6C6U - chains I and J of the 9 polymer chains in the assembly; structure by electron microscopy, 3.70 A resolution.

# Chain I
Name: DNA-directed RNA polymerase subunit beta
From: Escherichia coli (strain K12)
Notes: EC 2.7.7.6
Reference sequence: P0A8V2 (RPOB_ECOLI); numbering as in UniProt (aligned over 1-1342)
Chain sequence (1342 residues; numbered 1 to 1342; the number before each row is that of its first residue):
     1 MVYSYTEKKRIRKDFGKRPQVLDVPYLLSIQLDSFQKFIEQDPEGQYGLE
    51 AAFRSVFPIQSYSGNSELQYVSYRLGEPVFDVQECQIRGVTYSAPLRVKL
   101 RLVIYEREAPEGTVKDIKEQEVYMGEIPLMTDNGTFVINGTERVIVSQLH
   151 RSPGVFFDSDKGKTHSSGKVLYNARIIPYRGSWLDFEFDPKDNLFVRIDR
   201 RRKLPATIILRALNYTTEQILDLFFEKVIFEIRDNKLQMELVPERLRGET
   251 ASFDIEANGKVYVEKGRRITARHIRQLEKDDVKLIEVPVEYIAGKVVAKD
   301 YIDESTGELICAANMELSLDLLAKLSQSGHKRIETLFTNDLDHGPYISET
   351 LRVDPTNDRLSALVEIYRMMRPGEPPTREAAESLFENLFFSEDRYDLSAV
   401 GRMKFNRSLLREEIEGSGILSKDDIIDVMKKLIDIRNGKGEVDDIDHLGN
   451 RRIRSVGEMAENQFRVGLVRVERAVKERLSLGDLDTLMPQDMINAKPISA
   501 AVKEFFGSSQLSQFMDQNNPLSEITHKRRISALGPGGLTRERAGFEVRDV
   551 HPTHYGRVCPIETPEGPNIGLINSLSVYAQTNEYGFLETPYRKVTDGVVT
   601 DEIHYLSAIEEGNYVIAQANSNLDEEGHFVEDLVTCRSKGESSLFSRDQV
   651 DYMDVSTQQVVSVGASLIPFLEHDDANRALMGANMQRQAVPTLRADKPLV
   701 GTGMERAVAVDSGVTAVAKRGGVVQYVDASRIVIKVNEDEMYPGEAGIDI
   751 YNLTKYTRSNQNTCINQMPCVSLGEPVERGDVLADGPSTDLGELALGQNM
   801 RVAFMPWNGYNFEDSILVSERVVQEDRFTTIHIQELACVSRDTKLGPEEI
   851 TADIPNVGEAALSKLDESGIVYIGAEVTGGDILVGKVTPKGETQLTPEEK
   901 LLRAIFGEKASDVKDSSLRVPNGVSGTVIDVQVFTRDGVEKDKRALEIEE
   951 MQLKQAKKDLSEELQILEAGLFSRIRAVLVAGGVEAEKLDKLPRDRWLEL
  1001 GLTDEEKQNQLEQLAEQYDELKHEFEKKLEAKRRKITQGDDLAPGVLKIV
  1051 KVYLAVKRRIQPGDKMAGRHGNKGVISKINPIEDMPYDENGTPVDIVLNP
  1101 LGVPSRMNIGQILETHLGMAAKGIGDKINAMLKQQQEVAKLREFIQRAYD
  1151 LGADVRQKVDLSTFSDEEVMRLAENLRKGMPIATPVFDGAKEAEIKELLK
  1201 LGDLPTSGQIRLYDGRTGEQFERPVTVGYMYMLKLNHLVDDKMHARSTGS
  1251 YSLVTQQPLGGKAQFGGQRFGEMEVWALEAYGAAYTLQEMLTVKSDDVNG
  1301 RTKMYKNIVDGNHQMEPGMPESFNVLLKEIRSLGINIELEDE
Not modelled in the structure: 1, 890-912, 1342
UniProt features mapped onto this chain:
  - modified residue (N6-acetyllysine): Lys1022, Lys1200
  - mutagenesis: Ile561 (I561S: Resistant to antibiotics salinamide A and B), Ile569 (I569S: Resistant to antibiotics salinamide A and B), Ala665 (A665E: Resistant to antibiotics salinamide A and B), Asp675 (D675A/G: Resistant to antibiotics salinamide A and B), Asn677 (N677H/K: Resistant to antibiotics salinamide A and B), Leu680 (L680M: Resistant to antibiotics salinamide A and B), Glu813 (E813K: Disrupts the enzyme's active center)

# Chain J
Name: DNA-directed RNA polymerase beta'
From: Escherichia coli (strain K12)
Reference sequence: P0A8T7 (RPOC_ECOLI); residue numbers follow UniProt; this construct covers 1-1407
Chain sequence (1407 residues; row label = number of the first residue in the row):
     1 MKDLLKFLKAQTKTEEFDAIKIALASPDMIRSWSFGEVKKPETINYRTFK
    51 PERDGLFCARIFGPVKDYECLCGKYKRLKHRGVICEKCGVEVTQTKVRRE
   101 RMGHIELASPTAHIWFLKSLPSRIGLLLDMPLRDIERVLYFESYVVIEGG
   151 MTNLERQQILTEEQYLDALEEFGDEFDAKMGAEAIQALLKSMDLEQECEQ
   201 LREELNETNSETKRKKLTKRIKLLEAFVQSGNKPEWMILTVLPVLPPDLR
   251 PLVPLDGGRFATSDLNDLYRRVINRNNRLKRLLDLAAPDIIVRNEKRMLQ
   301 EAVDALLDNGRRGRAITGSNKRPLKSLADMIKGKQGRFRQNLLGKRVDYS
   351 GRSVITVGPYLRLHQCGLPKKMALELFKPFIYGKLELRGLATTIKAAKKM
   401 VEREEAVVWDILDEVIREHPVLLNRAPTLHRLGIQAFEPVLIEGKAIQLH
   451 PLVCAAYNADFDGDQMAVHVPLTLEAQLEARALMMSTNNILSPANGEPII
   501 VPSQDVVLGLYYMTRDCVNAKGEGMVLTGPKEAERLYRSGLASLHARVKV
   551 RITEYEKDANGELVAKTSLKDTTVGRAILWMIVPKGLPYSIVNQALGKKA
   601 ISKMLNTCYRILGLKPTVIFADQIMYTGFAYAARSGASVGIDDMVIPEKK
   651 HEIISEAEAEVAEIQEQFQSGLVTAGERYNKVIDIWAAANDRVSKAMMDN
   701 LQTETVINRDGQEEKQVSFNSIYMMADSGARGSAAQIRQLAGMRGLMAKP
   751 DGSIIETPITANFREGLNVLQYFISTHGARKGLADTALKTANSGYLTRRL
   801 VDVAQDLVVTEDDCGTHEGIMMTPVIEGGDVKEPLRDRVLGRVTAEDVLK
   851 PGTADILVPRNTLLHEQWCDLLEENSVDAVKVRSVVSCDTDFGVCAHCYG
   901 RDLARGHIINKGEAIGVIAAQSIGEPGTQLTMRTFHIGGAASRAAAESSI
   951 QVKNKGSIKLSNVKSVVNSSGKLVITSRNTELKLIDEFGRTKESYKVPYG
  1001 AVLAKGDGEQVAGGETVANWDPHTMPVITEVSGFVRFTDMIDGQTITRQT
  1051 DELTGLSSLVVLDSAERTAGGKDLRPALKIVDAQGNDVLIPGTDMPAQYF
  1101 LPGKAIVQLEDGVQISSGDTLARIPQESGGTKDITGGLPRVADLFEARRP
  1151 KEPAILAEISGIVSFGKETKGKRRLVITPVDGSDPYEEMIPKWRQLNVFE
  1201 GERVERGDVISDGPEAPHDILRLRGVHAVTRYIVNEVQDVYRLQGVKIND
  1251 KHIEVIVRQMLRKATIVNAGSSDFLEGEQVEYSRVKIANRELEANGKVGA
  1301 TYSRDLLGITKASLATESFISAASFQETTRVLTEAAVAGKRDELRGLKEN
  1351 VIVGRLIPAGTGYAYHQDRMRRRAAGEAPAAPQVTAEDASASLAELLNAG
  1401 LGGSDNE
Not modelled in the structure: 1-14, 934-947, 1127-1134, 1374-1407
Metal / ion sites: Zn2+ site 1: Cys70, Cys72, Cys85; Mg2+: Asp460, Asp464 (shared with 1 residue of chain R); Zn2+ site 2: Cys814, Cys888, Cys895, Cys898
UniProt features mapped onto this chain:
  - binding site (Zn(2+)): Cys70, Cys72, Cys85, Cys88, Cys814, Cys888, Cys895, Cys898
  - binding site (Mg(2+)): Asp460, Asp462, Asp464
  - modified residue: Lys983 (N6-acetyllysine)
  - mutagenesis: Gln504 (Q504P: Resistant to antibiotics salinamide A and B), Asn690 (N690D: Resistant to antibiotics salinamide A and B), Met697 (M697V: Resistant to antibiotics salinamide A and B), Ala735 (A735T: Resistant to antibiotics salinamide A and B), Arg738 (R738C/H/P/S: Resistant to antibiotics salinamide A and B), Ala748 (A748E: Resistant to antibiotics salinamide A and B), Pro758 (P758S/T: Resistant to antibiotics salinamide A and B), Phe763 (F763C: Resistant to antibiotics salinamide A and B), Ser775 (S775A: Resistant to antibiotics salinamide A and B), Ala779 (A779T/V: Resistant to antibiotics salinamide A and B), Arg780 (R780C: Resistant to antibiotics salinamide A and B), Gly782 (G782A/C: Resistant to antibiotics salinamide A and B), 1 further mutagenesis entry in UniProt

# How chain I and chain J interact
Residue-residue contacts (332):
  Ser166(I) - Lys1151(J)
  Arg267(I) - Glu1052(J)  salt bridge
  Phe545(I) - Leu788(J)  hydrophobic
  Phe545(I) - Met932(J)  hydrophobic
  Arg548(I) - Arg780(J)
  Asp549(I) - Pro750(J)
  Val550(I) - Pro750(J)
  Val550(I) - Phe773(J)  hydrophobic
  Val550(I) - His777(J)  hydrogen bond (backbone-side chain)
  His551(I) - Phe773(J)
  Tyr555(I) - Val769(J)
  Tyr555(I) - Leu770(J)
  Cys559(I) - Arg780(J)
  Pro560(I) - Phe773(J)  hydrophobic
  Pro560(I) - Thr776(J)
  Pro560(I) - Arg780(J)  hydrogen bond (backbone-side chain)
  Ile561(I) - Tyr772(J)
  Ile561(I) - Thr776(J)
  Thr563(I) - Arg780(J)
  Gly566(I) - Ala787(J)
  Ile569(I) - Leu783(J)  hydrophobic
  Asn573(I) - Arg780(J)
  Gln618(I) - Asn768(J)
  Gln618(I) - Val769(J)
  Gln618(I) - Leu770(J)
  Asn620(I) - Asn768(J)
  Leu633(I) - Glu658(J)
  Glu641(I) - Lys749(J)  salt bridge
  Ser642(I) - Leu770(J)
  Leu644(I) - Thr757(J)
  Thr657(I) - Val769(J)
  Val660(I) - Val769(J)  hydrophobic
  Val660(I) - Phe773(J)  hydrophobic
  Glu672(I) - Gly766(J)
  Glu672(I) - Leu767(J)
  His673(I) - Phe763(J)  hydrogen bond (side chain-backbone)
  His673(I) - Arg764(J)
  His673(I) - Glu765(J)  hydrogen bond (side chain-backbone)
  His673(I) - Gly766(J)
  Asp674(I) - Phe763(J)
  Asp674(I) - Tyr772(J)
  Asp675(I) - Arg744(J)  salt bridge
  Asp675(I) - Phe763(J)
  Ala676(I) - Tyr772(J)
  Ala676(I) - Ala779(J)  hydrophobic
  Asn677(I) - Ala779(J)
  Asn677(I) - Leu783(J)
  Ala679(I) - Tyr772(J)
  Leu680(I) - Leu783(J)  hydrophobic
  Phe804(I) - Ser638(J)  hydrogen bond (backbone-side chain)
  Met805(I) - Ala633(J)
  Pro806(I) - Asp505(J)
  Pro806(I) - Ala632(J)
  Pro806(I) - Ala633(J)
  Pro806(I) - Ala637(J)
  Asn808(I) - Pro359(J)
  Asn808(I) - Phe629(J)
  Asn808(I) - Ala633(J)
  Gly809(I) - Val357(J)
  Gly809(I) - Pro359(J)
  Gly809(I) - Phe629(J)
  Tyr810(I) - Pro359(J)
  Tyr810(I) - Tyr360(J)
  Asn811(I) - Asp505(J)
  Phe812(I) - Val357(J)  hydrophobic
  Phe812(I) - Pro451(J)  hydrophobic
  Phe812(I) - Ser503(J)
  Phe812(I) - Gln504(J)  hydrogen bond (backbone-side chain)
  Phe812(I) - Asp505(J)
  Phe812(I) - Phe629(J)  hydrophobic
  Glu813(I) - Asp460(J)
  Glu813(I) - Phe461(J)
  Glu813(I) - Gln504(J)  hydrogen bond (backbone-side chain)
  Asp814(I) - Asp460(J)
  Asp814(I) - Asp462(J)
  Ser815(I) - Val357(J)
  Ser815(I) - Phe461(J)
  Arg841(I) - Asp256(J)
  Lys844(I) - Arg47(J)
  Pro1044(I) - Gly257(J)
  Gln1061(I) - Lys445(J)
  Pro1062(I) - Ala446(J)
  Gly1063(I) - Val354(J)
  Lys1065(I) - Asp462(J)  hydrogen bond (side chain-backbone)
  Lys1065(I) - Gly463(J)
  Lys1073(I) - Asp462(J)
  Gly1074(I) - Phe461(J)
  Val1075(I) - Val354(J)  hydrophobic
  Val1075(I) - Ile355(J)
  Val1075(I) - Phe461(J)  hydrogen bond (backbone-backbone)
  Val1075(I) - Gly463(J)
  Ser1077(I) - Thr356(J)
  Asn1099(I) - Gln504(J)
  Asn1099(I) - Asp505(J)
  Pro1100(I) - Ala637(J)
  Leu1101(I) - Gln504(J)
  Leu1101(I) - Asp505(J)
  Leu1101(I) - Leu508(J)  hydrophobic
  Leu1101(I) - Met725(J)  hydrophobic
  Leu1101(I) - Ala730(J)  hydrophobic
  Leu1101(I) - Arg731(J)
  Val1103(I) - Val639(J)  hydrophobic
  Pro1104(I) - Ile722(J)  hydrophobic
  Pro1104(I) - Met725(J)  hydrophobic
  Pro1104(I) - Gln736(J)
  Ser1105(I) - Arg731(J)  hydrogen bond
  Ser1105(I) - Gln736(J)
  Arg1106(I) - Asp460(J)  salt bridge
  Arg1106(I) - Arg731(J)
  Met1107(I) - Gln739(J)
  Met1107(I) - Leu740(J)  hydrophobic
  Ile1109(I) - Met644(J)  hydrophobic
  Ile1109(I) - Phe763(J)
  Ile1112(I) - Val639(J)  hydrophobic
  Ile1112(I) - Gly640(J)
  Leu1113(I) - Ile641(J)  hydrophobic
  His1116(I) - Ile641(J)
  Phe1187(I) - Val769(J)  hydrophobic
  Phe1187(I) - Tyr772(J)  hydrophobic
  Glu1192(I) - Arg764(J)  salt bridge
  Lys1196(I) - Asp642(J)  salt bridge
  Ser1207(I) - Asp642(J)  hydrogen bond
  Gln1209(I) - Gly640(J)
  Gln1209(I) - Asp643(J)
  Glu1219(I) - Arg634(J)  salt bridge
  Phe1221(I) - Ala633(J)
  Glu1222(I) - Tyr512(J)  hydrogen bond
  Glu1222(I) - Arg634(J)
  Glu1222(I) - Ser635(J)
  Arg1223(I) - Gly636(J)
  Arg1223(I) - Ala637(J)
  Arg1223(I) - Phe719(J)
  Arg1223(I) - Ser721(J)  hydrogen bond
  Arg1223(I) - Met724(J)
  Val1225(I) - Gly636(J)
  Val1225(I) - Ser638(J)
  Thr1226(I) - Ser638(J)  hydrogen bond (backbone-side chain)
  Thr1226(I) - Val639(J)  hydrogen bond (side chain-backbone)
  Thr1226(I) - Gly640(J)
  Val1239(I) - Val354(J)  hydrophobic
  Val1239(I) - Lys445(J)
  Asp1240(I) - Lys445(J)  salt bridge
  Lys1242(I) - Arg352(J)
  Lys1242(I) - Gln465(J)
  Met1243(I) - Arg352(J)
  Met1243(I) - Ser353(J)
  Met1243(I) - Met372(J)  hydrophobic
  Met1243(I) - Lys445(J)
  His1244(I) - Gly351(J)
  His1244(I) - Arg352(J)  hydrogen bond (backbone-backbone)
  Ala1245(I) - Ser350(J)
  Ala1245(I) - Gly351(J)
  Ala1245(I) - Glu375(J)
  Arg1246(I) - Asp348(J)  salt bridge
  Arg1246(I) - Tyr349(J)  hydrogen bond (backbone-backbone)
  Arg1246(I) - Ser350(J)  hydrogen bond (backbone-backbone)
  Ser1247(I) - Asp348(J)
  Ser1247(I) - Tyr349(J)  hydrogen bond (backbone-backbone)
  Ser1247(I) - Glu375(J)  hydrogen bond (backbone-backbone)
  Ser1247(I) - Lys378(J)
  Thr1248(I) - Tyr349(J)
  Tyr1251(I) - Asp348(J)  hydrogen bond
  Leu1253(I) - Arg99(J)  hydrogen bond (backbone-side chain)
  Leu1253(I) - Pro251(J)  hydrophobic
  Val1254(I) - Arg99(J)  hydrogen bond (backbone-side chain)
  Val1254(I) - Leu249(J)
  Val1254(I) - Arg337(J)
  Thr1255(I) - Arg99(J)
  Thr1255(I) - Arg337(J)
  Thr1255(I) - Asn341(J)
  Gln1256(I) - Arg99(J)
  Gln1257(I) - Asn341(J)  hydrogen bond (side chain-backbone)
  Gln1257(I) - Lys345(J)
  Pro1258(I) - Arg346(J)
  Pro1258(I) - Asp348(J)
  Leu1259(I) - Arg346(J)
  Gly1260(I) - Arg346(J)
  Phe1265(I) - Glu375(J)
  Gly1267(I) - Arg346(J)
  Gly1267(I) - Val347(J)
  Gly1267(I) - Ser350(J)
  Gln1268(I) - Val347(J)
  Gln1268(I) - Ser350(J)  hydrogen bond (backbone-side chain)
  Gln1268(I) - Gly351(J)
  Gln1268(I) - Arg352(J)
  Arg1269(I) - Arg339(J)  hydrogen bond (side chain-backbone)
  Arg1269(I) - Gln340(J)  hydrogen bond (side chain-backbone)
  Arg1269(I) - Gly344(J)  hydrogen bond (side chain-backbone)
  Arg1269(I) - Lys345(J)
  Phe1270(I) - Gly344(J)
  Phe1270(I) - Lys345(J)  hydrogen bond (backbone-backbone)
  Phe1270(I) - Val347(J)  hydrophobic
  Phe1270(I) - His469(J)
  Glu1272(I) - Leu343(J)
  Glu1272(I) - Arg798(J)  salt bridge
  Met1273(I) - Thr428(J)
  Glu1274(I) - Asn424(J)  hydrogen bond
  Glu1274(I) - Ala426(J)
  Glu1274(I) - Thr428(J)  hydrogen bond
  Glu1274(I) - Ile434(J)
  Val1275(I) - Leu343(J)
  Val1275(I) - Val1351(J)  hydrophobic
  Trp1276(I) - Arg798(J)
  Trp1276(I) - Val801(J)  hydrophobic
  Trp1276(I) - Val917(J)
  Trp1276(I) - Gln921(J)  hydrogen bond (backbone-side chain)
  Ala1277(I) - Thr428(J)
  Ala1277(I) - Ile434(J)  hydrophobic
  Ala1277(I) - Gln921(J)
  Leu1278(I) - Met484(J)  hydrophobic
  Glu1279(I) - Ala914(J)
  Glu1279(I) - Val917(J)
  Glu1279(I) - Leu1347(J)
  Glu1279(I) - Val1351(J)
  Glu1279(I) - Ile1357(J)
  Ala1280(I) - Arg431(J)  hydrogen bond (backbone-side chain)
  Ala1280(I) - Ile918(J)
  Ala1280(I) - Gln921(J)
  Tyr1281(I) - Arg431(J)  hydrogen bond (side chain-backbone)
  Tyr1281(I) - Leu432(J)
  Tyr1281(I) - Ile434(J)  hydrogen bond (side chain-backbone)
  Tyr1281(I) - Leu483(J)
  Tyr1281(I) - Met484(J)  hydrophobic
  Tyr1281(I) - Asn489(J)  hydrogen bond
  Gly1282(I) - Glu479(J)
  Gly1282(I) - Leu483(J)
  Gly1282(I) - Gly1360(J)
  Gly1282(I) - Thr1361(J)  hydrogen bond (backbone-backbone)
  Ala1283(I) - Glu479(J)
  Ala1283(I) - Leu483(J)
  Ala1283(I) - Met484(J)  hydrophobic
  Ala1284(I) - Glu479(J)  hydrogen bond (backbone-side chain)
  Ala1284(I) - Leu1356(J)
  Ala1284(I) - Thr1361(J)
  Ala1284(I) - Gly1362(J)
  Tyr1285(I) - Glu475(J)
  Tyr1285(I) - Glu479(J)  hydrogen bond (backbone-side chain)
  Tyr1285(I) - Leu1356(J)  hydrophobic
  Tyr1285(I) - Thr1361(J)
  Thr1286(I) - Ala476(J)
  Thr1286(I) - Glu479(J)  hydrogen bond (backbone-side chain)
  Leu1287(I) - Val1351(J)  hydrophobic
  Leu1287(I) - Ile1357(J)  hydrophobic
  Gln1288(I) - Leu1356(J)
  Glu1289(I) - Pro471(J)
  Glu1289(I) - Leu472(J)  hydrogen bond (side chain-backbone)
  Glu1289(I) - Thr473(J)  hydrogen bond (side chain-backbone)
  Glu1289(I) - Ala476(J)
  Met1290(I) - Val347(J)
  Leu1291(I) - Lys345(J)  hydrogen bond (backbone-side chain)
  Leu1291(I) - Val1351(J)
  Thr1292(I) - Gly1354(J)
  Lys1294(I) - Val347(J)
  Lys1294(I) - Asp348(J)  hydrogen bond (backbone-backbone)
  Lys1294(I) - Val470(J)  hydrogen bond (side chain-backbone)
  Lys1294(I) - Leu472(J)
  Ser1295(I) - Lys345(J)
  Ser1295(I) - Arg346(J)  hydrogen bond (side chain-backbone)
  Asp1296(I) - Lys345(J)  salt bridge
  Val1298(I) - Lys96(J)
  Met1304(I) - Leu472(J)  hydrophobic
  Tyr1305(I) - Tyr349(J)
  Tyr1305(I) - Pro379(J)  hydrophobic
  Tyr1305(I) - Tyr382(J)
  Ile1308(I) - Pro379(J)  hydrophobic
  Val1309(I) - Pro379(J)
  Val1309(I) - Gly383(J)
  Val1309(I) - Glu386(J)
  His1313(I) - Phe380(J)
  His1313(I) - Leu472(J)  hydrogen bond (side chain-backbone)
  His1313(I) - Thr473(J)
  His1313(I) - Leu474(J)
  Gln1314(I) - Thr473(J)
  Gly1318(I) - Gly1354(J)
  Met1319(I) - Phe17(J)  hydrophobic
  Pro1320(I) - Lys345(J)
  Pro1320(I) - Val1353(J)
  Pro1320(I) - Gly1354(J)
  Glu1321(I) - Arg99(J)  salt bridge
  Ser1322(I) - Asn341(J)
  Ser1322(I) - Leu342(J)
  Phe1323(I) - Ile20(J)  hydrophobic
  Phe1323(I) - Leu342(J)  hydrophobic
  Phe1323(I) - Ile1352(J)  hydrophobic
  Val1325(I) - Arg99(J)
  Val1325(I) - Leu249(J)  hydrophobic
  Val1325(I) - Arg337(J)
  Leu1326(I) - Phe338(J)  hydrophobic
  Leu1326(I) - Leu342(J)  hydrophobic
  Lys1328(I) - Glu100(J)
  Lys1328(I) - Leu245(J)
  Lys1328(I) - Leu249(J)
  Glu1329(I) - Met330(J)
  Glu1329(I) - Ile331(J)
  Glu1329(I) - Arg337(J)  salt bridge
  Ile1330(I) - Ile331(J)  hydrophobic
  Ile1330(I) - Leu1332(J)  hydrophobic
  Arg1331(I) - Trp33(J)
  Ser1332(I) - Met102(J)
  Ser1332(I) - Pro243(J)
  Ser1332(I) - Leu245(J)
  Ser1332(I) - Leu327(J)
  Leu1333(I) - Trp115(J)  hydrophobic
  Leu1333(I) - Pro243(J)
  Leu1333(I) - Leu307(J)  hydrophobic
  Leu1333(I) - Leu327(J)  hydrophobic
  Gly1334(I) - Leu24(J)
  Gly1334(I) - Ala25(J)  hydrogen bond (backbone-backbone)
  Gly1334(I) - His113(J)
  Ile1335(I) - Ile22(J)  hydrophobic
  Ile1335(I) - Ala23(J)
  Ile1335(I) - Trp33(J)
  Ile1335(I) - Phe116(J)  hydrophobic
  Ile1335(I) - Ala1336(J)  hydrophobic
  Asn1336(I) - Lys21(J)
  Asn1336(I) - Ile22(J)
  Asn1336(I) - Ala23(J)  hydrogen bond (backbone-backbone)
  Asn1336(I) - Leu24(J)
  Asn1336(I) - Ala25(J)
  Asn1336(I) - Met29(J)
  Asn1336(I) - Trp33(J)
  Ile1337(I) - Ile20(J)  hydrophobic
  Ile1337(I) - Lys21(J)
  Glu1338(I) - Ile20(J)
  Glu1338(I) - Lys21(J)  hydrogen bond (backbone-backbone)
  Leu1339(I) - Phe17(J)  hydrophobic
  Leu1339(I) - Ala19(J)
  Leu1339(I) - Ile20(J)  hydrophobic
  Glu1340(I) - Phe17(J)
  Glu1340(I) - Ala19(J)  hydrogen bond (backbone-backbone)
  Glu1340(I) - Lys21(J)
  Asp1341(I) - Asp18(J)
Interface residues without a listed pair, chain I (169 interface residues in all): Glu504, Gly544, Pro552, His554, Glu565, Gly570, Ala619, Cys636, Arg637, Leu671, Trp807, Ile1076, Gly1249, Gly1261, Gly1271, Asp1310, Met1315
Interface residues without a listed pair, chain J (189 interface residues in all): Glu16, Leu239, Pro246, Asp248, Asn320, Gly358, Pro369, Leu376, Ile394, Leu422, Arg425, Pro427, Gln435, Ala459, Ala467, Gln477, Tyr537, Arg538, Ala630, Asn720, Gly732, Ile755, Ile774, Ser775, Ala784, Asp802, Glu913, Arg933, Phe1319, Arg1341, Arg1355

# In short
169 residues of chain I and 189 residues of chain J are in contact; the contacts include 51 hydrogen bonds and
13 salt bridges. Polar pairs include Arg267(I)-Glu1052(J), Glu641(I)-Lys749(J) and Asp675(I)-Arg744(J).
Here chain I is DNA-directed RNA polymerase subunit beta and chain J is DNA-directed RNA polymerase beta',
both from Escherichia coli (strain K12). Entry 6C6U (CryoEM structure of E.coli RNA polymerase elongation
complex bound with NusG) was determined by electron microscopy, deposited together with 6C6S and 6C6T.
